PDB entry 4HOG | X-ray diffraction, 2.00 A resolution | chain A

== Chain A ==
Molecule: Dihydrofolate Reductase
From: Candida glabrata CBS 138
Reference sequence: Q6FPH0 (Q6FPH0_CANGA); residues 1-217 here = UniProt positions 1-217
Amino-acid sequence (227 residues; row label = number of the first residue in the row):
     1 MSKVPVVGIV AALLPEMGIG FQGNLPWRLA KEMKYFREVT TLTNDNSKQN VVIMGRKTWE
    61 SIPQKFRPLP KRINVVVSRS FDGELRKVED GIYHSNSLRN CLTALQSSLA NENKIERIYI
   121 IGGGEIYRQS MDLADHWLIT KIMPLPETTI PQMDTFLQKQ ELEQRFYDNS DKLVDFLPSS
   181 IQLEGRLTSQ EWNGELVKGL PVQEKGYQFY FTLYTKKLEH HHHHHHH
Disordered / not traced: 1-2
Differences from the reference sequence: expression tag (218-227)
Small-molecule neighbours:
  - 18H (5-[3-(2-methoxy-4-phenylphenyl)but-1-yn-1-yl]-6-methylpyrimidine-2,4-diamine): I9, V10, A11, L25, E32, M33, F36, T58, S61, I62, P63, F66, L69, I121, Y127, T140
  - NADPH (NDP; NADPH dihydro-nicotinamide-adenine-dinucleotide phosphate): V10, A11, I19, G20, F21, G23, N24, L25, W27, G55, R56, K57, T58, V77, S78, R79, S80, S95, N96, S97, L98, I121, G122, G123, G124, E125, I126, Y127, Q129, T155
Reported in the primary citation:
  - binding site for 18H: I9, L25, E32, M33, F36, S61, I62, P63, F66, L69, I121

== Summary ==
Ligands of chain A: NADPH and compound 18H. From the paper: a binding site for 18H at I9, L25 and E32 among
others.
Chain A is Dihydrofolate Reductase (Candida glabrata CBS 138); the structure, Candida glabrata dihydrofolate
reductase complexed with NADPH and
5-[3-(2-methoxy-4-phenylphenyl)but-1-yn-1-yl]-6-methylpyrimidine-2,4-diamine (UCP111H), was determined by
X-ray diffraction, deposited together with 4HOE and 4HOF.
